PDB entry 6ILT | X-ray diffraction, 2.20 A resolution | chains A and B

# Chain A (and B)
Name: Ribokinase
Organism: Arabidopsis thaliana
Notes: EC 2.7.1.15; chain B of this document is another copy of the same molecule, construct and numbering; everything in this record applies to it too
Reference sequence: A1A6H3 (A1A6H3_ARATH); residues 68-379 here = UniProt positions 68-379
Chain sequence (313 residues; row label = number of the first residue in the row):
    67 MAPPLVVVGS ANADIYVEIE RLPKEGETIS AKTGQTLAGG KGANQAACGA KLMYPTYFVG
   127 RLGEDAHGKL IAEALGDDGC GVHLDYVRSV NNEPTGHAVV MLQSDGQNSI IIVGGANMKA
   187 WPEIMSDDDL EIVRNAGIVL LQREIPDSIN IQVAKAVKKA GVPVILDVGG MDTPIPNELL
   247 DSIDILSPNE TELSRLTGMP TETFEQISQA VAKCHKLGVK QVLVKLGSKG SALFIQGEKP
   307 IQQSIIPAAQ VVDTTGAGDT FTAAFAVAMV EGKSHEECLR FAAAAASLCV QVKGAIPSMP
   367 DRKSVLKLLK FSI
Unresolved in the structure: 379 (chain B: fully traced)
Differences from the reference sequence: initiating methionine (67)
Curated features (UniProtKB/Swiss-Prot):
  - active site: D325 (Proton acceptor)
  - binding site (substrate): N78 to D80, G106 to N110, E210, D325
  - binding site (ATP): N255, K291 to G296, G324, D325
  - binding site (K(+)): D319, T321, C355, V358, G360, S364
Ion coordination: Na+: D319, T321, C355, V358, G360, S364
Small-molecule neighbours: ATP (adenosine-5'-triphosphate): K107, N255, K291, L292, G293, S294, G296, S297, I311, I312, A314, V317, T320, G322, A323, G324, F327, A349, A352, S353, V356

# Chain A / chain B interface
Residue-residue contacts - 56 pairs, chain A then chain B:
  I81(A) - I81(B)  hydrophobic
  V83(A) - V179(B)  hydrophobic
  I85(A) - I177(B)  hydrophobic
  L88(A) - P89(B)
  L88(A) - E91(B)
  P89(A) - L88(B)
  K90(A) - S175(B)  hydrogen bond (backbone-side chain)
  E91(A) - L88(B)
  E91(A) - Q169(B)
  E91(A) - S175(B)
  G92(A) - N174(B)  hydrogen bond (backbone-backbone)
  G92(A) - S175(B)  hydrogen bond (backbone-side chain)
  E93(A) - N174(B)
  E93(A) - S175(B)
  E93(A) - I176(B)  hydrogen bond (backbone-backbone)
  T94(A) - I176(B)
  I95(A) - I176(B)  hydrogen bond (backbone-backbone)
  I95(A) - I177(B)
  I95(A) - I178(B)  hydrogen bond (backbone-backbone)
  S96(A) - I178(B)
  A97(A) - I178(B)  hydrogen bond (backbone-backbone)
  A97(A) - V179(B)  hydrophobic
  G100(A) - P160(B)
  G100(A) - H163(B)
  G100(A) - V179(B)
  T102(A) - H133(B)
  A132(A) - A132(B)
  A132(A) - L136(B)  hydrophobic
  H133(A) - T102(B)
  H133(A) - H133(B)  hydrogen bond
  L136(A) - A132(B)  hydrophobic
  P160(A) - T99(B)
  P160(A) - G100(B)
  V165(A) - V165(B)  hydrophobic
  M167(A) - M167(B)  hydrophobic
  M167(A) - I177(B)  hydrophobic
  Q173(A) - E91(B)
  N174(A) - G92(B)  hydrogen bond (backbone-backbone)
  S175(A) - K90(B)  hydrogen bond (side chain-backbone)
  S175(A) - E91(B)
  S175(A) - G92(B)  hydrogen bond (side chain-backbone)
  S175(A) - E93(B)
  I176(A) - E93(B)  hydrogen bond (backbone-backbone)
  I176(A) - T94(B)
  I176(A) - I95(B)  hydrogen bond (backbone-backbone)
  I177(A) - I85(B)  hydrophobic
  I177(A) - I95(B)
  I177(A) - A97(B)  hydrophobic
  I177(A) - M167(B)  hydrophobic
  I178(A) - T94(B)
  I178(A) - I95(B)  hydrogen bond (backbone-backbone)
  I178(A) - S96(B)
  I178(A) - A97(B)  hydrogen bond (backbone-backbone)
  V179(A) - A97(B)  hydrophobic
  V179(A) - G100(B)
  K185(A) - K98(B)  hydrogen bond (side chain-backbone)
Other interface residues (no listed pair), chain A (31 interface residues in all): T99, H163
Other interface residues (no listed pair), chain B (32 interface residues in all): V83, Q173

# Summary
The interface between chain A and chain B involves 31 residues on one side and 32 on the other, with 16
hydrogen bonds. Polar pairs include K90(A)-S175(B), G92(A)-S175(B) and H133(A)-H133(B). Bound to chain A: ATP.
Both chains are Ribokinase (Arabidopsis thaliana). Entry 6ILT (Structure of Arabidopsis thaliana Ribokinase
complexed with ATP and Magnesium ion) was determined by X-ray diffraction, deposited together with 6ILR and
6ILS.
